6BIQ - chain D; structure by X-ray diffraction, 2.30 A resolution.

[Chain D]
Protein: Clan CA, family C40, NlpC/P60 superfamily cysteine peptidase
Source organism: Trichomonas vaginalis
UniProt: A2DC48 (A2DC48_TRIVA); residues 1-275 here = UniProt positions 1-275
Amino-acid sequence (278 residues; numbered -2 to 275; the number before each row is that of its first residue; numbers below 1 keep their minus sign (Gly-2 is residue -2)):
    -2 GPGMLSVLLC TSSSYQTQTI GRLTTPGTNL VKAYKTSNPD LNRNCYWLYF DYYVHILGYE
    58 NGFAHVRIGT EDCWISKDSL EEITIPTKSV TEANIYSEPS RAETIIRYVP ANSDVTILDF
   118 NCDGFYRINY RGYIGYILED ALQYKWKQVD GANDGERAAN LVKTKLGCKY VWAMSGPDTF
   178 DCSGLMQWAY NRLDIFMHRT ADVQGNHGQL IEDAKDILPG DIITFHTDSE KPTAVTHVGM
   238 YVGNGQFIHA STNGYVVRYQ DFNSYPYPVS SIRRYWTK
Not modelled in the structure: -2 to 12, 99-100, 275
Construct notes: expression tag (-2 to 0)
What the authors report for this chain:
  - catalytic residues: Cys179, His234, His246 (by similarity / conservation)
  - mutagenesis - C179A, C179S: abolished catalytic activity on PG
  - specificity-determining residues: Trp169

[In short]
From the paper: catalytic residues Cys179, His234 and His246; C179A and C179S abolish catalytic activity on
PG.
Chain D is Clan CA, family C40, NlpC/P60 superfamily cysteine peptidase (Trichomonas vaginalis); the
structure, Structure of NlpC2 from Trichomonas vaginalis, was determined by X-ray diffraction together with
6BIM and 6BIO from the same study.
